3FHJ - chains A and B; structure by X-ray diffraction, 2.65 A resolution.

[Chain A (and B)]
Protein: Tryptophanyl-tRNA synthetase
Organism: Bacillus stearothermophilus
Notes: EC 6.1.1.2; chain B of this document is another copy of the same molecule, construct and numbering; everything in this record applies to it too
UniProtKB: P00953 (SYW_BACST); aligned to UniProt positions 1-326 over residues 1-326 (the alignment contains insertions or deletions, so no single offset holds)
Chain sequence (328 residues; row label = number of the first residue in the row):
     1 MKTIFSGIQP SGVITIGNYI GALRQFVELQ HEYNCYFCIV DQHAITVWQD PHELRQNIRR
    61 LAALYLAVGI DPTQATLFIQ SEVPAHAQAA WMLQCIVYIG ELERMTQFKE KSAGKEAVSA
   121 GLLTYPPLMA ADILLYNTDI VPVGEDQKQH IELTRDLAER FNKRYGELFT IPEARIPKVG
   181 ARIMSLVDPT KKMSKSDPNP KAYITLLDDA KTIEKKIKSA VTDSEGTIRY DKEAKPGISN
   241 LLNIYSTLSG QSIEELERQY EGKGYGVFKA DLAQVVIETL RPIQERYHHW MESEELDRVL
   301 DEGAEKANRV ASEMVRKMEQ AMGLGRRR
Unresolved in the structure: 10-14, 108-117, 166-168, 220-223, 231-235, 327-328 (chain B: 10-14, 108-117, 166-168, 174-181, 220-223, 231-235, 327-328)
Sequence notes: conflict Leu-64 (Lys in P00953)
Residues lining bound ligands:
  - adenosine monophosphate (AMP): Gly-17, Asn-18, Gly-21, Ala-22, Pro-142, Val-143, Gly-144, Asp-146, Gln-147, Ile-176, Ala-181, Arg-182, Ile-183, Lys-192, Met-193
  - tryptophan (TRP): Phe-5, Ser-6, Gly-7, Gln-9, Val-40, His-43, Met-129, Asp-132, Ile-133, Val-141, Val-143, Gln-147

[Interface between chain A and chain B]
Contacting residue pairs - 93 pairs, chain A then chain B:
  Asp-41(A) / Leu-324(B)
  Asp-41(A) / Gly-325(B)  hydrogen bond (side chain-backbone)
  Gln-42(A) / Trp-91(B)  hydrogen bond (backbone-side chain)
  Ile-45(A) / Trp-91(B)
  Ile-45(A) / Cys-95(B)  hydrogen bond (backbone-side chain)
  Ile-45(A) / Leu-324(B)  hydrophobic
  Thr-46(A) / Trp-91(B)
  Trp-48(A) / Arg-164(B)
  Pro-51(A) / Tyr-165(B)  hydrophobic
  Pro-51(A) / Ala-321(B)
  Pro-51(A) / Met-322(B)
  Pro-51(A) / Gly-323(B)
  Leu-54(A) / Met-322(B)
  Leu-54(A) / Gly-323(B)
  Arg-55(A) / Gln-320(B)  hydrogen bond
  Arg-55(A) / Gly-323(B)
  Arg-55(A) / Leu-324(B)  hydrogen bond (side chain-backbone)
  Arg-55(A) / Gly-325(B)
  Arg-55(A) / Arg-326(B)  hydrogen bond (side chain-backbone)
  Ile-58(A) / Gly-323(B)
  Ile-58(A) / Gly-325(B)
  Ile-79(A) / Arg-326(B)
  Ser-81(A) / Gly-325(B)  hydrogen bond (side chain-backbone)
  Glu-82(A) / Arg-326(B)  salt bridge
  Pro-84(A) / Gln-88(B)
  Ala-87(A) / Ala-87(B)
  Gln-88(A) / Pro-84(B)
  Trp-91(A) / Gln-42(B)  hydrogen bond (side chain-backbone)
  Trp-91(A) / Thr-46(B)
  Trp-91(A) / Thr-124(B)
  Trp-91(A) / Tyr-125(B)  hydrophobic
  Trp-91(A) / Leu-128(B)  hydrophobic
  Gln-94(A) / Gln-94(B)
  Gln-94(A) / Ser-119(B)
  Gln-94(A) / Ala-120(B)  hydrogen bond (backbone-backbone)
  Gln-94(A) / Gly-121(B)  hydrogen bond (backbone-backbone)
  Gln-94(A) / Thr-124(B)  hydrogen bond
  Cys-95(A) / Ile-45(B)
  Cys-95(A) / Thr-46(B)
  Cys-95(A) / Ser-119(B)  hydrogen bond (backbone-side chain)
  Val-97(A) / Ser-119(B)
  Val-97(A) / Ala-120(B)  hydrogen bond (backbone-backbone)
  Tyr-98(A) / Val-118(B)
  Ile-99(A) / Val-118(B)  hydrogen bond (backbone-backbone)
  Ile-99(A) / Ser-119(B)
  Ile-99(A) / Ala-120(B)  hydrophobic
  Ile-99(A) / Leu-123(B)  hydrophobic
  Leu-102(A) / Ala-120(B)  hydrophobic
  Val-118(A) / Val-97(B)
  Val-118(A) / Tyr-98(B)
  Val-118(A) / Ile-99(B)  hydrogen bond (backbone-backbone)
  Ser-119(A) / Cys-95(B)  hydrogen bond (side chain-backbone)
  Ser-119(A) / Val-97(B)
  Ser-119(A) / Ile-99(B)
  Ala-120(A) / Gln-94(B)
  Ala-120(A) / Val-97(B)  hydrogen bond (backbone-backbone)
  Ala-120(A) / Ile-99(B)  hydrophobic
  Ala-120(A) / Leu-102(B)  hydrophobic
  Gly-121(A) / Gln-94(B)  hydrogen bond (backbone-backbone)
  Leu-123(A) / Ile-99(B)  hydrophobic
  Thr-124(A) / Trp-91(B)
  Thr-124(A) / Gln-94(B)  hydrogen bond
  Thr-124(A) / Thr-124(B)
  Tyr-125(A) / Trp-91(B)  hydrophobic
  Leu-128(A) / Trp-91(B)  hydrophobic
  Arg-164(A) / Trp-48(B)
  Tyr-165(A) / Pro-51(B)  hydrophobic
  Asp-297(A) / Arg-326(B)  salt bridge
  Leu-300(A) / Arg-326(B)
  Asp-301(A) / Arg-326(B)  salt bridge
  Gln-320(A) / Arg-55(B)  hydrogen bond
  Ala-321(A) / Pro-51(B)
  Met-322(A) / Ile-45(B)  hydrophobic
  Met-322(A) / Pro-51(B)
  Met-322(A) / Leu-54(B)
  Gly-323(A) / Pro-51(B)
  Gly-323(A) / Leu-54(B)
  Gly-323(A) / Arg-55(B)
  Gly-323(A) / Ile-58(B)
  Leu-324(A) / Asp-41(B)
  Leu-324(A) / Gln-42(B)
  Leu-324(A) / Ile-45(B)  hydrophobic
  Leu-324(A) / Arg-55(B)  hydrogen bond (backbone-side chain)
  Gly-325(A) / Asp-41(B)  hydrogen bond (backbone-side chain)
  Gly-325(A) / Arg-55(B)  hydrogen bond (backbone-side chain)
  Gly-325(A) / Ile-58(B)
  Gly-325(A) / Ser-81(B)  hydrogen bond (backbone-side chain)
  Arg-326(A) / Arg-55(B)  hydrogen bond (backbone-side chain)
  Arg-326(A) / Ile-79(B)
  Arg-326(A) / Glu-82(B)  salt bridge
  Arg-326(A) / Asp-297(B)  salt bridge
  Arg-326(A) / Leu-300(B)
  Arg-326(A) / Asp-301(B)  salt bridge
Also at the interface, not in a pair above, chain A (47 interface residues in all): Gln-49, Arg-59, Met-92, Ile-96, Glu-319
Also at the interface, not in a pair above, chain B (45 interface residues in all): Gln-49, Met-92, Glu-319

[In short]
The interface between chain A and chain B involves 47 residues on one side and 45 on the other, with 25
hydrogen bonds and 6 salt bridges. Polar pairs include Glu-82(A)/Arg-326(B), Asp-297(A)/Arg-326(B) and
Asp-301(A)/Arg-326(B). Ligands of chain A: tryptophan and adenosine monophosphate.
Chain A and chain B are both Tryptophanyl-tRNA synthetase (Bacillus stearothermophilus); the structure,
Independent saturation of three TrpRS subsites generates a partially-assembled state similar to those observed
in molecular ..., was determined by X-ray diffraction (same publication as 3FI0).
